5FCU - chains H and L of the 3 polymer chains in the assembly; structure by X-ray diffraction, 1.85 A resolution.

[Chain H]
Molecule: JR4 fab heavy chain
Organism: Macaca mulatta
Notes: antibody fragment or engineered binder
Chain sequence (233 residues; numbered -1 to 221 plus 10 insertion-coded residues; the number before each row is that of its first residue; a row labelled like 82A-82C holds insertion residues (82A, then the next letters in order); numbers below 1 keep their minus sign (His-1 is residue -1)):
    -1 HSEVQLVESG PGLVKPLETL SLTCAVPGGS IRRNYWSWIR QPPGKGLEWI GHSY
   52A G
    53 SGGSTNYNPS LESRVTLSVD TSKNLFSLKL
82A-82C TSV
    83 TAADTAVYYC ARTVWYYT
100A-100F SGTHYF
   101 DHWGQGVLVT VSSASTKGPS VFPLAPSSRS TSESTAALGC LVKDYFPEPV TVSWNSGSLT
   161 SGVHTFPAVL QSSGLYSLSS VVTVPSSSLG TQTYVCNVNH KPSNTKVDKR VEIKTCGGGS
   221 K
Not modelled in the structure: -1 to 0, 129-131, 187-189, 214-221
Cystine bridges: Cys22-Cys92, Cys140-Cys196

[Chain L]
Molecule: JR4 fab light chain
Organism: Macaca mulatta
Notes: antibody fragment or engineered binder
Chain sequence (216 residues; each row starts with the number of its first residue; note: 1 number in that range is skipped by the numbering (no residue carries it; nothing is unmodelled there); a row labelled like 27A-27B holds insertion residues (27A, then the next letters in order)):
     1 QSVLTQPPS
    11 VSAAPGQKVT ISCSGSS
27A-27B SN
    28 IGRSYVSWYQ QVPGAAPKLL IYDTNKRPSG VSDRFSGSKS GSSASLAITG LQTGDEADYY
    88 CGAWDGSL
95A-95B NV
    96 HIFGSGTKLT V
  106A L
   107 GQPKASPLVT LFPPSSEELQ ANKATLVCLI SDFYPGVVKV AWKADGNSVN TGVETTTPSK
   167 QSNNKYAASS YLSLTSDQWK SHKSYSCQVT HEGSTVEKTV APTECS
Not modelled in the structure: 1, 210-212
Cystine bridges: Cys23-Cys88, Cys134-Cys193

[Chain H / chain L interface]
Pairs across the interface (68; chain H residue first):
  Gln39(H) - Gln38(L)  hydrogen bond
  Gln39(H) - Tyr87(L)  hydrogen bond
  Gly42(H) - Thr163(L)
  Lys43(H) - Tyr87(L)
  Gly44(H) - Tyr87(L)
  Leu45(H) - Tyr87(L)  hydrophobic
  Leu45(H) - Phe98(L)
  Trp47(H) - Trp91(L)  hydrophobic
  Trp47(H) - Val95B(L)  hydrophobic
  Trp47(H) - His96(L)
  Trp47(H) - Phe98(L)
  Asn60(H) - Val95B(L)
  Pro61(H) - Leu95(L)
  Pro61(H) - Val95B(L)
  Tyr91(H) - Gln38(L)  hydrogen bond
  Tyr91(H) - Ala42(L)
  Tyr91(H) - Ala43(L)  hydrophobic
  Tyr91(H) - Pro44(L)
  Ser100A(H) - Tyr32(L)
  Gly100B(H) - Ser31(L)
  Gly100B(H) - Tyr32(L)  hydrogen bond (backbone-backbone)
  Thr100C(H) - Tyr32(L)
  Thr100C(H) - Asp50(L)  hydrogen bond
  His100D(H) - Trp91(L)
  His100D(H) - His96(L)  hydrogen bond
  Tyr100E(H) - Ser34(L)
  Tyr100E(H) - Tyr36(L)
  Tyr100E(H) - Leu46(L)  hydrophobic
  Tyr100E(H) - Tyr49(L)
  Tyr100E(H) - Asp50(L)
  Phe100F(H) - Tyr36(L)  hydrogen bond (backbone-side chain)
  Phe100F(H) - Leu46(L)
  Phe100F(H) - His96(L)
  Phe100F(H) - Phe98(L)  hydrophobic
  Asp101(H) - Leu46(L)
  Trp103(H) - Tyr36(L)  hydrophobic
  Trp103(H) - Pro44(L)
  Gly104(H) - Ala43(L)
  Phe122(H) - Ser121(L)
  Phe122(H) - Glu123(L)
  Phe122(H) - Glu124(L)
  Pro123(H) - Ser121(L)
  Pro123(H) - Glu123(L)
  Leu124(H) - Phe118(L)
  Ala125(H) - Phe118(L)
  Ala137(H) - Phe118(L)
  Leu141(H) - Thr131(L)
  Leu141(H) - Tyr177(L)  hydrophobic
  Lys143(H) - Thr131(L)  hydrogen bond
  Lys143(H) - Ser179(L)  hydrogen bond
  His164(H) - Lys166(L)
  His164(H) - Gln167(L)
  His164(H) - Ala173(L)
  Phe166(H) - Leu135(L)  hydrophobic
  Phe166(H) - Ala173(L)  hydrophobic
  Phe166(H) - Ala174(L)
  Phe166(H) - Ser175(L)
  Pro167(H) - Thr162(L)
  Val169(H) - Glu160(L)
  Val169(H) - Thr162(L)
  Val169(H) - Tyr177(L)  hydrophobic
  Leu170(H) - Glu160(L)
  Gln171(H) - Ser179(L)
  Leu178(H) - Tyr177(L)
  Ser179(H) - Val133(L)
  Ser179(H) - Tyr177(L)  hydrogen bond
  Val181(H) - Leu135(L)  hydrophobic
  Lys209(H) - Glu123(L)  salt bridge
Interface residues without a listed pair, chain H (44 interface residues in all): Ile37, Glu46, His50, Tyr59, Trp97, Gln105, Leu138, Ala168, Ser172
Interface residues without a listed pair, chain L (39 interface residues in all): Lys45, Asn95A, Thr116, Thr161, Ser165

[In short]
44 residues of chain H face 39 of chain L across their interface, with 10 hydrogen bonds and 1 salt bridge.
Polar contacts include Lys209(H)-Glu123(L), Gln39(H)-Gln38(L) and Gln39(H)-Tyr87(L).
Chain H is JR4 fab heavy chain and chain L is JR4 fab light chain, both from Macaca mulatta; the structure,
Crystal structure of the inner domain of clade A/E HIV-1 GP120 in complex with the adcc-potent ..., was
determined by X-ray diffraction together with 4YBL and 4YC2 from the same study.
